Entry 2CBJ (X-ray diffraction, 2.35 A resolution); this record covers chain A.

== Chain A ==
Molecule: Hyaluronidase
Source organism: Clostridium perfringens
Notes: EC 3.2.1.35
UniProtKB: Q8XL08 (Q8XL08_CLOPE); residue numbers follow UniProt; this construct covers 31-624
Amino-acid sequence (594 residues; row label = number of the first residue in the row):
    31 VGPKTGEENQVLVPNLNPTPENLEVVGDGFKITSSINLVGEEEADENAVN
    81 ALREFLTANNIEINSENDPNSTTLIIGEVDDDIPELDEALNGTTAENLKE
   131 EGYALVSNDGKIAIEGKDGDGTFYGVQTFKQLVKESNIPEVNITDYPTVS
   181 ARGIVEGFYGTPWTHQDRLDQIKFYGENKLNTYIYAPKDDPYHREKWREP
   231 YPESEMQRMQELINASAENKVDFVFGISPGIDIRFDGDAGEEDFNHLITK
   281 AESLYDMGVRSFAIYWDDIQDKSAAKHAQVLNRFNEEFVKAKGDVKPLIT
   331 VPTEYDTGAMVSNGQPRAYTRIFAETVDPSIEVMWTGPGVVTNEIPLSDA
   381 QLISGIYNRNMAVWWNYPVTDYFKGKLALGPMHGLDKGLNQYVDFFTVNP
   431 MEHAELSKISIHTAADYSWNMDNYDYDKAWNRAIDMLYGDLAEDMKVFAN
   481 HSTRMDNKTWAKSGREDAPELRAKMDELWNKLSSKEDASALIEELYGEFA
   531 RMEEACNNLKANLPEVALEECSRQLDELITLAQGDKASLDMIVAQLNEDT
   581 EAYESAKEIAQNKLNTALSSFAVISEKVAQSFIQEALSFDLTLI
Disordered / not traced: 31-39
Sequence notes: conflict Q196 (Lys in Q8XL08), S234 (Asn in Q8XL08), N244 (Asp in Q8XL08), D268 (Glu in Q8XL08), T279 (Ala in Q8XL08), A348 (Thr in Q8XL08)
Ligand contacts: PUGNAc (OAN; O-(2-acetamido-2-deoxy D-glucopyranosylidene) amino-N-phenylcarbamate): G187, F188, Y189, K218, D297, D298, V331, Y335, T366, V370, V371, W394, N396, V399, D401, Y402, N429, W490
Reported in the primary citation:
  - binding site for PUGNAc: G187, K218, D297, D298, V331, Y335, N396, D401, N429, W490
  - catalytic residues: D297, D298, N396
  - catalytic residues: Y335 (proposed by the authors, not directly observed)
  - mutagenesis - D298N (8100-fold), Y335F (3800-fold), N396A (4200-fold), D401A (2400-fold): decreased catalytic activity
  - mutagenesis - N390A: unchanged catalytic activity
  - mutagenesis - D401A: abolished catalytic activity on O-GlcNAcylated proteins

== Summary ==
Bound to chain A: PUGNAc. The paper reports catalytic residues D297, D298 and N396 among others; D298N, Y335F
and N396A, among others, reduce catalytic activity; 5 substitutions were tested in all.
Chain A is Hyaluronidase (Clostridium perfringens); the structure, Structure of the Clostridium perfringens
NagJ family 84 glycoside hydrolase, a homologue of human O-GlcNAcase in ..., was determined by X-ray
diffraction, deposited together with 2CBI.
